PDB entry 7N6W | electron microscopy, 4.70 A resolution (low resolution: residue-level contacts below are approximate; hydrogen-bond / salt-bridge calls are withheld) | chains B and C of the 3 polymer chains in the assembly

== Chain B ==
Name: Envelope glycoprotein gp160
From: Human immunodeficiency virus 1
Reference sequence: Q75760 (Q75760_9HIV1); aligned to UniProt positions 1-848 over residues 1-856 (the alignment contains insertions or deletions, so no single offset holds)
Sequence (848 residues; each row starts with the number of its first residue; note: 9 numbers in that range are skipped by the numbering (no residue carries them; nothing is unmodelled there)):
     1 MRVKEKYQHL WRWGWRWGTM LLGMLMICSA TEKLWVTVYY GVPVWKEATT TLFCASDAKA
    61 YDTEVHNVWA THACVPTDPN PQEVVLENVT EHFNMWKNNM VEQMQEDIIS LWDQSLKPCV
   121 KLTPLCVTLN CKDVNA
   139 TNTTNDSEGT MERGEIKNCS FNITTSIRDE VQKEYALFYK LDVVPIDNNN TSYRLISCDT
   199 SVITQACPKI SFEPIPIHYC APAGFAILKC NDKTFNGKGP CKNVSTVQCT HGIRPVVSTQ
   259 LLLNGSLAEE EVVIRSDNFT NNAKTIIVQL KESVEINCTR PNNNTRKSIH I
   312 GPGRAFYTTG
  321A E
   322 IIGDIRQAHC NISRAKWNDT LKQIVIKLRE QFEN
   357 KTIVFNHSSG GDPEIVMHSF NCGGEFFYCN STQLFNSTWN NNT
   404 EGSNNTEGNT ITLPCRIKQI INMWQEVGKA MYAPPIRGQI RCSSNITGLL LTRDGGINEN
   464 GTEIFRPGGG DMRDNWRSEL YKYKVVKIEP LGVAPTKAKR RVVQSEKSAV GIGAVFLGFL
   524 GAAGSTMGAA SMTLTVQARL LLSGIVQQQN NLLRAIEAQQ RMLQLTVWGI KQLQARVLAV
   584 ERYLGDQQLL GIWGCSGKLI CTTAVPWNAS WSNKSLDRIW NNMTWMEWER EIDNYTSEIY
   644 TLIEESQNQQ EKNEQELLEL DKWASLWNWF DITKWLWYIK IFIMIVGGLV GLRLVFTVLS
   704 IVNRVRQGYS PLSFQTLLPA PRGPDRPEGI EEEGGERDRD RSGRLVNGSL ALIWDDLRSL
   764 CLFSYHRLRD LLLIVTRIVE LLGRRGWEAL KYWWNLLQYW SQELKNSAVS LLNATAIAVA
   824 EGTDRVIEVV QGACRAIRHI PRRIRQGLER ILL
Disordered / not traced: 1-30, 139-150, 404-408, 504-516, 664-856
Differences from the reference sequence: conflict Glu-5 (Lys8 in Q75760), Lys-6 (Ser9 in Q75760), His-9 (Tyr12 in Q75760), 20 further conflict positions vs the reference (Q75760) not listed; insertion (15-18)
Cystine bridges: Cys-54/Cys-74, Cys-119/Cys-205, Cys-126/Cys-196, Cys-131/Cys-157, Cys-218/Cys-247, Cys-228/Cys-239, Cys-296/Cys-331, Cys-378/Cys-445, Cys-385/Cys-418, Cys-598/Cys-604
Covalently attached groups: N-acetylglucosamine (NAG) linked to Asn-88, Asn-156, Asn-160, Asn-241, Asn-295, Asn-301, Asn-332, Asn-362, Asn-386, Asn-392, Asn-448, Asn-611, Asn-616, Asn-625, Asn-637; glycan linked to Asn-262
Residues lining bound ligands: 83G (1-[(2R)-4-(benzenecarbonyl)-2-methylpiperazin-1-yl]-2-(4-methoxy-1H-pyrrolo[2,3-b]pyridin-3-yl)ethane-1,2-dione): Ile-109, Trp-112, Leu-116, Thr-202, Val-255, Ser-375, Asn-377, Phe-382, Tyr-384, Ile-424, Asn-425, Met-426, Trp-427, Lys-432, Ala-433, Met-434, Met-475
What the authors report for this chain:
  - binding site for 83G: Trp-112, Trp-427
  - post-translational modification sites: Asn-611, Asn-637 (proposed by the authors, not directly observed)

== Chain C ==
Name: Envelope glycoprotein gp160
From: Human immunodeficiency virus 1
Reference sequence: Q75760 (Q75760_9HIV1); aligned to UniProt positions 1-848 over residues 1-856 (the alignment contains insertions or deletions, so no single offset holds)
Sequence (848 residues; each row starts with the number of its first residue; note: 9 numbers in that range are skipped by the numbering (no residue carries them; nothing is unmodelled there)):
     1 MRVKEKYQHL WRWGWRWGTM LLGMLMICSA TEKLWVTVYY GVPVWKEATT TLFCASDAKA
    61 YDTEVHNVWA THACVPTDPN PQEVVLENVT EHFNMWKNNM VEQMQEDIIS LWDQSLKPCV
   121 KLTPLCVTLN CKDVNA
   139 TNTTNDSEGT MERGEIKNCS FNITTSIRDE VQKEYALFYK LDVVPIDNNN TSYRLISCDT
   199 SVITQACPKI SFEPIPIHYC APAGFAILKC NDKTFNGKGP CKNVSTVQCT HGIRPVVSTQ
   259 LLLNGSLAEE EVVIRSDNFT NNAKTIIVQL KESVEINCTR PNNNTRKSIH I
   312 GPGRAFYTTG
  321A E
   322 IIGDIRQAHC NISRAKWNDT LKQIVIKLRE QFEN
   357 KTIVFNHSSG GDPEIVMHSF NCGGEFFYCN STQLFNSTWN N
   402 NTEGSNNTEG NTITLPCRIK QIINMWQEVG KAMYAPPIRG QIRCSSNITG LLLTRDGGIN
   462 ENGTEIFRPG GGDMRDNWRS ELYKYKVVKI EPLGVAPTKA KRRVVQSEKS AVGIGAVFLG
   522 FLGAAGSTMG AASMTLTVQA RLLLSGIVQQ QNNLLRAIEA QQRMLQLTVW GIKQLQARVL
   582 AVERYLGDQQ LLGIWGCSGK LICTTAVPWN ASWSNKSLDR IWNNMTWMEW EREIDNYTSE
   642 IYTLIEESQN QQEKNEQELL ELDKWASLWN WFDITKWLWY IKIFIMIVGG LVGLRLVFTV
   702 LSIVNRVRQG YSPLSFQTLL PAPRGPDRPE GIEEEGGERD RDRSGRLVNG SLALIWDDLR
   762 SLCLFSYHRL RDLLLIVTRI VELLGRRGWE ALKYWWNLLQ YWSQELKNSA VSLLNATAIA
   822 VAEGTDRVIE VVQGACRAIR HIPRRIRQGL ERILL
Disordered / not traced: 1-30, 139-149, 402-411, 504-520, 662-856
Differences from the reference sequence: conflict Glu-5 (Lys8 in Q75760), Lys-6 (Ser9 in Q75760), His-9 (Tyr12 in Q75760), 20 further conflict positions vs the reference (Q75760) not listed; insertion (15-18)
Cystine bridges: Cys-54/Cys-74, Cys-119/Cys-205, Cys-126/Cys-196, Cys-131/Cys-157, Cys-218/Cys-247, Cys-228/Cys-239, Cys-296/Cys-331, Cys-378/Cys-445, Cys-385/Cys-418, Cys-598/Cys-604
Covalently attached groups: N-acetylglucosamine (NAG) linked to Asn-156, Asn-160, Asn-241, Asn-262, Asn-295, Asn-301, Asn-332, Asn-355, Asn-362, Asn-386, Asn-392, Asn-448, Asn-611, Asn-625, Asn-637
Residues lining bound ligands: 83G (1-[(2R)-4-(benzenecarbonyl)-2-methylpiperazin-1-yl]-2-(4-methoxy-1H-pyrrolo[2,3-b]pyridin-3-yl)ethane-1,2-dione): Ile-109, Trp-112, Asp-113, Val-254, Val-255, Ser-256, Glu-370, Ser-375, Asn-377, Ile-424, Asn-425, Met-426, Trp-427, Lys-432, Ala-433, Met-434
What the authors report for this chain:
  - binding site for 83G: Trp-112, Trp-427
  - post-translational modification sites: Asn-611, Asn-637 (proposed by the authors, not directly observed)

== Chain B / chain C interface ==
Residue-residue contacts (50):
  Ile-165(B) / Cys-126(C)
  His-308(B) / Asp-197(C)
  Gly-312(B) / Cys-196(C)
  Pro-313(B) / Leu-125(C)
  Pro-313(B) / Cys-196(C)
  Pro-313(B) / Asp-197(C)
  Pro-313(B) / Thr-198(C)
  Pro-313(B) / Ser-199(C)
  Pro-313(B) / Val-200(C)
  Gly-314(B) / Thr-198(C)
  Lys-502(B) / Glu-659(C)
  Lys-502(B) / Leu-660(C)
  Arg-503(B) / Gln-658(C)
  Arg-503(B) / Glu-659(C)
  Arg-503(B) / Leu-660(C)
  Arg-503(B) / Leu-661(C)
  Ser-534(B) / Lys-655(C)
  Met-535(B) / Gln-652(C)
  Thr-536(B) / Asn-651(C)
  Thr-538(B) / Glu-647(C)
  Thr-538(B) / Asn-651(C)
  Val-539(B) / Glu-647(C)
  Arg-542(B) / Ile-595(C)
  Arg-542(B) / Glu-647(C)
  Ser-546(B) / Gln-591(C)
  Ser-546(B) / Ile-595(C)
  Gly-547(B) / Gln-591(C)
  Ile-548(B) / Glu-584(C)
  Ile-548(B) / Gln-591(C)
  Asn-554(B) / Lys-490(C)
  Leu-555(B) / Leu-581(C)
  Leu-555(B) / Glu-584(C)
  Arg-557(B) / Thr-49(C)
  Arg-557(B) / Thr-50(C)
  Arg-557(B) / Thr-51(C)
  Arg-557(B) / Gln-577(C)
  Arg-557(B) / Leu-581(C)
  Gln-563(B) / Glu-106(C)
  Arg-564(B) / Glu-106(C)
  Met-565(B) / Glu-429(C)
  Gln-567(B) / Ile-573(C)
  Gln-567(B) / Gln-577(C)
  Leu-576(B) / Gln-577(C)
  Arg-579(B) / Val-580(C)
  Arg-579(B) / Glu-584(C)
  Val-583(B) / Leu-587(C)
  Tyr-586(B) / Gln-591(C)
  Leu-587(B) / Leu-587(C)
  Leu-602(B) / Glu-654(C)
  Ile-603(B) / Gln-658(C)
Also at the interface, not in a pair above, chain B (31 interface residues in all): Leu-537
Also at the interface, not in a pair above, chain C (34 interface residues in all): Glu-47, Ala-48, Thr-123, Val-127

== In short ==
The interface between chain B and chain C involves 31 residues on one side and 34 on the other. Bound to chain
B: compound 83G. Chain C binds compound 83G. The paper reports a binding site for 83G at Trp-112(B),
Trp-427(B) and Trp-112(C) among others; modification sites Asn-611(B), Asn-637(B) and Asn-611(C) among others.
Chain B and chain C are both Envelope glycoprotein gp160 (Human immunodeficiency virus 1); the structure,
Structure of uncleaved HIV-1 JR-FL Env glycoprotein trimer in state U2 bound to small Molecule HIV-1 ..., was
determined by electron microscopy (same publication as 7N6U).
